PDB entry 6N4C | electron microscopy, 17.00 A resolution (very low resolution: no residue pairs are listed; an interface is given only as per-side residue counts) | chains D and b of the 8 polymer chains in the assembly

== Chain D ==
Molecule: DNA-directed RNA polymerase subunit beta'
From: Escherichia coli K-12
Notes: EC 2.7.7.6
Reference sequence: A0A369F490 (A0A369F490_ECOLX); residue numbers follow UniProt; this construct covers 15-527, 532-1376
Chain sequence (1358 residues; each row starts with the number of its first residue; note: 4 numbers in that range are skipped by the numbering (no residue carries them; nothing is unmodelled there)):
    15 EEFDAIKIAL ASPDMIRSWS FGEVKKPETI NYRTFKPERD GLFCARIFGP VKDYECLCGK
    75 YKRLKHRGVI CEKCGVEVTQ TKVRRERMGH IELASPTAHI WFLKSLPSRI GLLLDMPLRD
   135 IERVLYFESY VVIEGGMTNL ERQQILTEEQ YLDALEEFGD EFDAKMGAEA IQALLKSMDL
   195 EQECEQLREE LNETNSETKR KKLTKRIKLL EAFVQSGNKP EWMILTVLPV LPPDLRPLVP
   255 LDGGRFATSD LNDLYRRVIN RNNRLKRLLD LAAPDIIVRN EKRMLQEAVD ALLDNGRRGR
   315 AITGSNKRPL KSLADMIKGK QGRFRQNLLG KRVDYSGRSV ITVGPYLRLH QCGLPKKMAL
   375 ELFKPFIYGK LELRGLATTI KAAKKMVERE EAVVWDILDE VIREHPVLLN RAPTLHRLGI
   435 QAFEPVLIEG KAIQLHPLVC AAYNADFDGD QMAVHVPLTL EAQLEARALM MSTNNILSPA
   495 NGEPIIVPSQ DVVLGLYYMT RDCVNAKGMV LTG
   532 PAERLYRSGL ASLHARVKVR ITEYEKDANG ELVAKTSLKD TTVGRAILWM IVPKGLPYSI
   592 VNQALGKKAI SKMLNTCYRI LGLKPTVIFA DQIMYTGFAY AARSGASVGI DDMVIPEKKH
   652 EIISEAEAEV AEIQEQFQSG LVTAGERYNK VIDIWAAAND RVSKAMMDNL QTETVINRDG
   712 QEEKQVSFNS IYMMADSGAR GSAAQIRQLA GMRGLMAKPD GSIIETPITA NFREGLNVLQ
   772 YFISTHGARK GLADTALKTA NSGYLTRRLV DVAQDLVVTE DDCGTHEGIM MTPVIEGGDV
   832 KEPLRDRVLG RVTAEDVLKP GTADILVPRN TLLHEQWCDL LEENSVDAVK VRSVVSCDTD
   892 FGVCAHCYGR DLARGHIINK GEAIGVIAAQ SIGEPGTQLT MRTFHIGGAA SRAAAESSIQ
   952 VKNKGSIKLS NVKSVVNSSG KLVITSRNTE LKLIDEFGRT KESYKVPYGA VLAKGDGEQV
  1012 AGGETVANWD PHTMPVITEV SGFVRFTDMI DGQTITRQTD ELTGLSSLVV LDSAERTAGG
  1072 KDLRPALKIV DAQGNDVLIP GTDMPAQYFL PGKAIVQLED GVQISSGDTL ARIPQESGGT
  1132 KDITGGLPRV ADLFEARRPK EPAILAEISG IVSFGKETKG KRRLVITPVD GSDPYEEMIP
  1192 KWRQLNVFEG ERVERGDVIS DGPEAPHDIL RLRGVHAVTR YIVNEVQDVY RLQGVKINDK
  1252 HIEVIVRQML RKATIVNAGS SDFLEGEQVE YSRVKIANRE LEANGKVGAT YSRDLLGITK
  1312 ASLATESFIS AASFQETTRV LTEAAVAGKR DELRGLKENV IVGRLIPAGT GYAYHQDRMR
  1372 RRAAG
Disulfide bonds: Cys72-Cys88, Cys814-Cys895

== Chain b ==
Molecule: 94-nt DNA strand
Sequence (94 nucleotides; numbered 94B to 1B plus 94 insertion-coded residues; the number before each row is that of its first residue; the depositors numbered this strand downwards along its sequence, so these rows (ascending numbers) run in the REVERSE of the deposited 5'-to-3' order):
    1B T
    2B T
    3B A
    4B G
    5B A
    6B T
    7B A
    8B G
    9B T
   10B G
   11B G
   12B C
   13B G
   14B T
   15B T
   16B C
   17B C
   18B C
   19B T
   20B A
   21B T
   22B T
   23B T
   24B A
   25B T
   26B A
   27B G
   28B A
   29B T
   30B T
   31B G
   32B T
   33B G
   34B G
   35B C
   36B A
   37B C
   38B G
   39B C
   40B A
   41B C
   42B A
   43B A
   44B C
   45B T
   46B G
   47B A
   48B T
   49B A
   50B A
   51B A
   52B A
   53B T
   54B G
   55B G
   56B A
   57B G
   58B A
   59B C
   60B C
   61B G
   62B C
   63B C
   64B A
   65B C
   66B T
   67B A
   68B T
   69B T
   70B A
   71B C
   72B C
   73B A
   74B A
   75B C
   76B G
   77B T
   78B A
   79B C
   80B A
   81B T
   82B G
   83B A
   84B T
   85B T
   86B C
   87B C
   88B T
   89B C
   90B C
   91B A
   92B A
   93B C
   94B A

== Interface between chain D and chain b ==
At this resolution (17 A) residue pairs are not listed: 32 residues of chain D and 16 of chain b lie at the interface.

== Summary ==
The interface between chain D and chain b involves 32 residues on one side and 16 on the other.
Here chain D is DNA-directed RNA polymerase subunit beta' (Escherichia coli K-12) and chain b is a 94-nt DNA
strand. Entry 6N4C (EM structure of the DNA wrapping in bacterial open transcription initiation complex) was
determined by electron microscopy.
